PDB entry 8JUY | electron microscopy, 4.34 A resolution (low resolution: residue-level contacts below are approximate; hydrogen-bond / salt-bridge calls are withheld) | chains D and E of the 6 polymer chains in the assembly

[Chain D (and E)]
Name: ATPase family AAA domain-containing protein 2
Organism: Homo sapiens
Notes: EC 3.6.1.-; chain E of this document is another copy of the same molecule, construct and numbering; everything in this record applies to it too
UniProt: Q6PL18 (ATAD2_HUMAN); the construct lacks a stretch of the UniProt sequence and is renumbered around it, so the offset changes along the chain: 403-945 = UniProt 403-945; 1103-1140 = UniProt 946-983; 1141-1320 = UniProt 1118-1297; 1321-1390 = UniProt 1321-1390
Sequence (831 residues; each row starts with the number of its first residue; note: 157 numbers in that range are skipped by the numbering (no residue carries them; nothing is unmodelled there)):
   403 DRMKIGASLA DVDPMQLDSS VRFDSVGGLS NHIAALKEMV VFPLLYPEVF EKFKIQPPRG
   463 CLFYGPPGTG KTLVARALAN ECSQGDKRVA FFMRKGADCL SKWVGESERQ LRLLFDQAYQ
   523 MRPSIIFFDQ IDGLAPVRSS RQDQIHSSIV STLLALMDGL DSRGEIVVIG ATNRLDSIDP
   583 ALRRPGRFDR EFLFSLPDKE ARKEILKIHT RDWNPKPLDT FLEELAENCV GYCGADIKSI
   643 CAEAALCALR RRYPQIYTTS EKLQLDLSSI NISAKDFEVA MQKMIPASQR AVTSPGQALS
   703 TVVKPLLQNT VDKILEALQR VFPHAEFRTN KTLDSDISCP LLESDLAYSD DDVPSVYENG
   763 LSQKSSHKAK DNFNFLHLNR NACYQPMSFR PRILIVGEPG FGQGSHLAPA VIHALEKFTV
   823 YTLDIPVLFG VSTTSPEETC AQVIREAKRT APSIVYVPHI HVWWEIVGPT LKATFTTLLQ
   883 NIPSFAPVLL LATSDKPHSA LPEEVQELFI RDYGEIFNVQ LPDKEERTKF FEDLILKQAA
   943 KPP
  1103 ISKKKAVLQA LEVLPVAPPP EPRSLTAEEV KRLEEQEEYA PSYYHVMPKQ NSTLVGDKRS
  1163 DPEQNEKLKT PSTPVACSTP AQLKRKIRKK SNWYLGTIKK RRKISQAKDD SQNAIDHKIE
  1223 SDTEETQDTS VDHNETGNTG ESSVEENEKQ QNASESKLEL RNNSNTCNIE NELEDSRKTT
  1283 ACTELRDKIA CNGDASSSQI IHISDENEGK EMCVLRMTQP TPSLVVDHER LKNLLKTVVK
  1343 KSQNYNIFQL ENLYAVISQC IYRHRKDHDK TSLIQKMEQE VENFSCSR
Disordered / not traced: 403-418, 694, 729-785, 1103-1329, 1390 (chain E: 403-421, 694-695, 729-785, 1103-1329)
Construct notes: engineered mutation Gln532 (Glu in Q6PL18)
Small-molecule neighbours:
  - ATP (adenosine-5'-triphosphate), molecule 1: Ser427, Gly429, Pro468, Pro469, Gly470, Thr471, Gly472, Lys473, Thr474, Leu475, Gln532, Asn575, Ile607, His611, Gly636, Ala637, Lys640
  - ATP, molecule 2: Leu556, Arg586, Arg589
Curated features (UniProtKB/Swiss-Prot):
  - binding site (ATP): Gly467 to Thr474
  - modified residue: Ser410 (Phosphoserine), Ser746 (Phosphoserine), Ser751 (Phosphoserine), Ser1162 (Phosphoserine), Thr1172 (Phosphothreonine), Thr1175 (Phosphothreonine), Thr1199 (Phosphothreonine), Ser1223 (Phosphoserine), Ser1256 (Phosphoserine), Ser1258 (Phosphoserine), Ser1266 (Phosphoserine), Thr1323 (Phosphothreonine)
  - cross-link (Glycyl lysine isopeptide (Lys-Gly)): Lys1151 (interchain with G-Cter in SUMO2), Lys1171 (interchain with G-Cter in SUMO2), Lys1259 (interchain with G-Cter in SUMO2)
From the paper describing this entry:
  - mutagenesis - E532Q: increased stability
  - mutagenesis - D415A/E532Q/R540A: decreased stability

[Chain D / chain E interface]
Pairs across the interface - 45 pairs, chain D then chain E:
  Ala436(D) - Tyr659(E)
  Glu440(D) - Tyr659(E)
  Phe444(D) - Ile658(E)
  Leu447(D) - Lys664(E)
  Tyr448(D) - Lys664(E)
  Tyr448(D) - Leu665(E)
  Glu450(D) - Leu667(E)
  Val451(D) - Leu667(E)
  Phe452(D) - Leu648(E)
  Lys454(D) - Leu669(E)
  Phe455(D) - Ile672(E)
  Lys456(D) - Asp614(E)
  Ile457(D) - Leu648(E)
  Val506(D) - Leu502(E)
  Arg514(D) - Asp500(E)
  Arg540(D) - Asp534(E)
  Arg540(D) - Arg576(E)
  Gln544(D) - Gln544(E)
  Gln546(D) - Pro538(E)
  Gln546(D) - His548(E)
  Ser553(D) - Gly535(E)
  Leu562(D) - Met495(E)
  Leu562(D) - Phe529(E)
  Arg586(D) - Pro469(E)
  Arg586(D) - Gly470(E)
  Arg586(D) - Ala637(E)
  Pro587(D) - Ala637(E)
  Pro587(D) - Asp638(E)
  Phe590(D) - Arg692(E)
  Arg592(D) - Glu645(E)
  Tyr786(D) - Gln940(E)
  Tyr786(D) - Lys943(E)
  Tyr786(D) - Tyr1364(E)
  Gln787(D) - Tyr1364(E)
  Pro788(D) - Tyr1364(E)
  Met789(D) - Gln1361(E)
  Phe791(D) - Glu1353(E)
  Phe791(D) - Asn1354(E)
  Phe791(D) - Ala1357(E)
  Thr876(D) - Ile827(E)
  Ser886(D) - His808(E)
  Ser886(D) - Glu1353(E)
  Asp914(D) - Ser1387(E)
  Tyr915(D) - Asn1354(E)
  Tyr915(D) - Cys1388(E)
Interface residues without a listed pair, chain D (50 interface residues in all): Lys439, Gly507, Glu508, Glu510, Ser541, Arg543, Leu556, Ala557, Leu558, Gly561, Arg585, Asp591, Glu839, Glu840, Thr872, Thr879, Leu880, Phe887
Interface residues without a listed pair, chain E (61 interface residues in all): Thr474, Arg478, Phe493, Lys497, Ala499, Ser503, Lys504, Gln532, Arg543, Ser641, Ala644, Ala647, Leu651, Glu663, Ser670, Ala689, Pro828, Phe831, Gly832, Val864, Ile868, Phe1350, Gln1351, Ser1360, Arg1390

[Overview]
50 residues of chain D face 61 of chain E across their interface. Bound to chain D: ATP. Curated annotation
(UniProt) lists 8 ATP-binding residues on chain D. From the paper: E532Q of chain D increases stability;
D415A/E532Q/R540A of chain D reduce stability.
Chain D and chain E are both ATPase family AAA domain-containing protein 2 (Homo sapiens); the structure,
Human ATAD2 Walker B mutant-H3/H4K5Q complex, ATP state (Class II), was determined by electron microscopy
together with 8H3H, 8JUW and 8JUZ from the same study.
